PDB entry 8HEE | electron microscopy, 3.20 A resolution | chains E and M of the 15 polymer chains in the assembly

[Chain E]
Molecule: VP1 of capsid protein
From: Foot-and-mouth disease virus
Sequence (211 residues; numbered 1 to 211; the number before each row is that of its first residue):
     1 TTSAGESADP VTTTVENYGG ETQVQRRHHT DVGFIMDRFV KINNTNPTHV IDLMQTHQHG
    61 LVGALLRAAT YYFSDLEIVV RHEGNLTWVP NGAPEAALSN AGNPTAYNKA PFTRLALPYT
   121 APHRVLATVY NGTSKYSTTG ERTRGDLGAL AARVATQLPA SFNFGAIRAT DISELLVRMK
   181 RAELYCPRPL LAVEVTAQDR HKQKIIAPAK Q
Disordered / not traced: 1-24, 137-155, 211

[Chain M]
Molecule: VP3 of capsid protein
From: Foot-and-mouth disease virus
Sequence (221 residues; numbered 1 to 221; the number before each row is that of its first residue):
     1 GIVPVACSDG YGGLVTTDPK TADPVYGKVY NPPRTNYPGR FTNLLDVAEA CPTFLCFDDG
    61 KPYVVTREDE QRLLAKFDVS LAAKHMSNTY LSGIAQYYAQ YSGTINLHFM FTGSTDSKAR
   121 YMVAYVPPGV ETPPDTPERA AHCIHAEWDT GLNSKFTFSI PYVSAADYAY TASDVAETTN
   181 VQGWVCIYQI THGKAQNDTL VVSVSAGKDF ELRLPIDPRT Q

[Interface between chain E and chain M]
Residue-residue contacts (55; chain E residue first):
  P90(E) - L214(M)  hydrophobic
  P90(E) - I216(M)  hydrophobic
  N91(E) - A99(M)
  N91(E) - Q100(M)  hydrogen bond (backbone-side chain)
  N91(E) - Y170(M)
  N91(E) - L214(M)
  G92(E) - Y170(M)
  A93(E) - A99(M)
  A93(E) - I216(M)  hydrophobic
  P94(E) - I216(M)
  A97(E) - D217(M)
  A97(E) - P218(M)  hydrophobic
  N100(E) - D217(M)  hydrogen bond (side chain-backbone)
  N100(E) - R219(M)  hydrogen bond (side chain-backbone)
  N100(E) - Q221(M)
  A101(E) - T16(M)
  G102(E) - D217(M)  hydrogen bond (backbone-side chain)
  N103(E) - T16(M)
  N103(E) - I216(M)
  N103(E) - D217(M)  hydrogen bond (side chain-backbone)
  P104(E) - T16(M)
  P104(E) - T17(M)
  T105(E) - L14(M)
  T105(E) - V15(M)
  T105(E) - T16(M)  hydrogen bond (backbone-backbone)
  A106(E) - L14(M)
  Y107(E) - L14(M)  hydrogen bond (backbone-backbone)
  Y107(E) - T16(M)
  K109(E) - Y11(M)
  K109(E) - G12(M)
  K109(E) - G13(M)
  P111(E) - D9(M)
  P111(E) - G10(M)
  F112(E) - D9(M)
  F112(E) - G10(M)
  T113(E) - G10(M)
  R114(E) - G10(M)  hydrogen bond (backbone-backbone)
  R114(E) - Y11(M)  hydrogen bond
  Y119(E) - R213(M)
  T120(E) - Q100(M)  hydrogen bond (backbone-side chain)
  T120(E) - R213(M)
  T120(E) - L214(M)
  A121(E) - R213(M)  hydrogen bond (backbone-side chain)
  P122(E) - D167(M)
  P122(E) - Y168(M)
  P122(E) - Y170(M)  hydrophobic
  H123(E) - A166(M)
  R124(E) - D167(M)
  S134(E) - E177(M)
  K135(E) - E177(M)  salt bridge
  K135(E) - T178(M)  hydrogen bond (side chain-backbone)
  Y136(E) - P128(M)
  Y136(E) - E177(M)  hydrogen bond (backbone-side chain)
  Y136(E) - T179(M)
  S161(E) - Y170(M)
Also at the interface, not in a pair above, chain E (31 interface residues in all): A96, L115
Also at the interface, not in a pair above, chain M (29 interface residues in all): A172, V181, P215

[Summary]
Chain E and chain M form an interface of 31 and 29 residues respectively, with 13 hydrogen bonds and 1 salt
bridge. Polar contacts include K135(E)-E177(M), N91(E)-Q100(M) and N100(E)-D217(M).
Chain E is VP1 of capsid protein and chain M is VP3 of capsid protein, both from Foot-and-mouth disease virus;
the structure, Pentamer of FMDV (A/TUR/14/98), was determined by electron microscopy together with 8HBI, 8HEG,
8HBG and 8HBJ from the same study.
